PDB entry 7DNE | X-ray diffraction, 1.90 A resolution | chains A and C

== Chain A ==
Molecule: DARPin 5m3_D12
Source organism: synthetic construct
Notes: antibody fragment or engineered binder
Sequence (157 residues; each row starts with the number of its first residue):
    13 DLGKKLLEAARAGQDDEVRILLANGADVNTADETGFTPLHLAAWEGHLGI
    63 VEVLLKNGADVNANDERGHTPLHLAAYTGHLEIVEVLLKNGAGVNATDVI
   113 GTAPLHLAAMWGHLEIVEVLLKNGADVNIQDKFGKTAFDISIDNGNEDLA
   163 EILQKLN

== Chain C ==
Molecule: V3-IY (MN) crown mimetic peptide
Sequence (16 residues; each row starts with the number of its first residue):
     5 KRIHIGPGRAFYTTPP
Covalently attached groups: covalent link Lys5-Pro20
Modified residues: Pro19 (D-proline; DPR)

== How chain A and chain C interact ==
Residue-residue contacts - 29 pairs, chain A then chain C:
  Phe48(A) - Gly10(C)
  Phe48(A) - Pro11(C)  hydrophobic
  Leu53(A) - Pro11(C)  hydrophobic
  Trp56(A) - Ile9(C)
  Trp56(A) - Gly10(C)
  Trp56(A) - Pro11(C)
  Arg79(A) - His8(C)
  Arg79(A) - Ile9(C)
  Arg79(A) - Gly10(C)  hydrogen bond (side chain-backbone)
  His81(A) - His8(C)
  His81(A) - Ile9(C)
  His81(A) - Tyr16(C)
  Leu86(A) - Ile9(C)  hydrophobic
  Leu86(A) - Gly10(C)
  Tyr89(A) - Ile9(C)  hydrophobic
  Tyr89(A) - Ala14(C)
  Asp110(A) - Tyr16(C)  hydrogen bond
  Ile112(A) - Ile7(C)  hydrophobic
  Ile112(A) - Tyr16(C)
  Ile112(A) - Thr18(C)
  Thr114(A) - Tyr16(C)  hydrogen bond
  Leu119(A) - Ile9(C)  hydrophobic
  Met122(A) - Tyr16(C)  hydrophobic
  Asp143(A) - Thr18(C)  hydrogen bond
  Phe145(A) - Lys5(C)
  Phe145(A) - Thr18(C)
  Phe145(A) - Pro20(C)
  Lys147(A) - Thr18(C)
  Lys147(A) - Pro19(C)
Interface residues without a listed pair, chain A (17 interface residues in all): Arg23, His85
Interface residues without a listed pair, chain C (13 interface residues in all): Phe15, Thr17

== In short ==
17 residues of chain A face 13 of chain C across their interface, with 4 hydrogen bonds. Polar pairs include
Arg79(A)-Gly10(C), Asp110(A)-Tyr16(C) and Thr114(A)-Tyr16(C).
Here chain A is DARPin 5m3_D12 (synthetic construct) and chain C is V3-IY (MN) crown mimetic peptide. Entry
7DNE (DARPin 5m3_D12 in complex with V3-IY (MN) crown mimetic) was determined by X-ray diffraction, deposited
together with 7B4T, 7B4U, 7B4V, 7B4W, 7DNF and 7DNG.
